Entry 3BRT (X-ray diffraction, 2.25 A resolution); this record covers chains B and C of the 4 polymer chains in the assembly.

Chain B:
Molecule: NF-kappa-B essential modulator
From: Homo sapiens
UniProtKB: Q9Y6K9 (NEMO_HUMAN); numbering as in UniProt; present here: 44-70, 72-111
Sequence (68 residues; row label = number of the first residue in the row; note: 1 number in that range is skipped by the numbering (no residue carries it; nothing is unmodelled there)):
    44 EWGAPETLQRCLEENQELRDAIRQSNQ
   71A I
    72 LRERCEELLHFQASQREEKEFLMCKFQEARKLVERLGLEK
Unresolved in the structure: 44-48, 110-111
Sequence notes: engineered mutation Trp45 (Gln in Q9Y6K9)
Swiss-Prot annotation at these positions:
  - modified residue (Phosphoserine): Ser68, Ser85
  - cross-link: Lys111 (Glycyl lysine isopeptide (Lys-Gly) (interchain with G-Cter in ubiquitin))
Reported in the primary citation:
  - post-translational modification sites: Ser68 (citing earlier work)

Chain C:
Molecule: Inhibitor of nuclear factor kappa-B kinase subunit beta, Inhibitor of nuclear factor kappa-B kinase subunit alpha
From: Homo sapiens
Notes: EC 2.7.11.10; fragment: Fusion protein consists of of IKK-B and nemo-binding domain of IKK-A
UniProtKB: chimeric construct of O14920, O15111: residues 701-730 from O14920 (IKKB_HUMAN) positions 701-730 (same numbers); residues 731-744 from O15111 positions 732-745 (UniProt number = residue number + 1)
Sequence (47 residues; row label = number of the first residue in the row):
   698 AMAPAKKSEELVAEAHNLCTLLENAIQDTVREQGNSMMNLDWSWLTE
Unresolved in the structure: 698-700, 744
Sequence notes: expression tag (698-700)
Swiss-Prot annotation at these positions:
  - region: Leu737 to Leu742 (NEMO-binding)
Reported in the primary citation:
  - post-translational modification sites: Ser740 (citing earlier work)

How chain B and chain C interact:
Contacting residue pairs (28; chain B residue first):
  Arg62(B) with Lys703(C), hydrogen bond (side chain-backbone); Lys704(C); Ser705(C); Leu708(C)
  Ile65(B) with Leu708(C), hydrophobic; Ala712(C), hydrophobic
  Arg66(B) with Lys703(C); Leu708(C)
  Asn69(B) with Leu708(C); Glu711(C); Ala712(C); Leu715(C)
  Leu72(B) with Leu719(C), hydrophobic
  Arg73(B) with Leu715(C)
  Cys76(B) with Leu719(C)
  Leu79(B) with Ile723(C), hydrophobic
  Phe82(B) with Thr726(C)
  Gln83(B) with Ala722(C); Thr726(C), hydrogen bond
  Lys90(B) with Asn732(C), hydrogen bond (side chain-backbone)
  Leu93(B) with Met734(C), hydrophobic
  Met94(B) with Met734(C), hydrophobic
  Phe97(B) with Trp739(C), hydrophobic; Trp741(C)
  Ala100(B) with Trp741(C), hydrophobic
  Arg101(B) with Asp738(C), salt bridge; Trp741(C)
  Val104(B) with Trp741(C)
Other interface residues (no listed pair), chain B (18 interface residues in all): Arg75
Other interface residues (no listed pair), chain C (21 interface residues in all): Ala702, Cys716, Leu718, Asp725, Glu729
From the paper, about this interface:
  - residue pairs: Arg101(B)-Asp738(C) (salt bridge)
  - hot spots on chain C (mutagenesis) - W739A/W741A (100-fold): decreased binding to NF-kappa-B essential modulator (chain B)

Overview:
Chain B and chain C form an interface of 18 and 21 residues respectively; the contacts include 3 hydrogen
bonds and 1 salt bridge. Among the polar pairs are Arg101(B)-Asp738(C), Arg62(B)-Lys703(C) and
Gln83(B)-Thr726(C). The authors report a salt bridge between Arg101(B) and Asp738(C). From the paper:
W739A/W741A of chain C reduce binding to NF-kappa-B essential modulator (chain B); modification sites Ser68(B)
and Ser740(C).
Chain B is NF-kappa-B essential modulator and chain C is Inhibitor of nuclear factor kappa-B kinase subunit
beta, Inhibitor of nuclear factor kappa-B kinase subunit alpha, both from Homo sapiens; the structure,
NEMO/IKK association domain structure, was determined by X-ray diffraction (same publication as 3BRV).
